Entry 3STG (X-ray diffraction, 2.20 A resolution); this record covers chains A and C of the 4 polymer chains in the assembly.

[Chain A (and C)]
Molecule: 2-dehydro-3-deoxyphosphooctonate aldolase
Organism: Neisseria meningitidis
Notes: EC 2.5.1.55; chain C of this document is another copy of the same molecule, construct and numbering; everything in this record applies to it too
UniProt: Q9JZ55 (KDSA_NEIMB); aligned to UniProt positions 1-268 over residues 1-268 (the alignment contains insertions or deletions, so no single offset holds)
Chain sequence (268 residues; numbered 1 to 268; the number before each row is that of its first residue):
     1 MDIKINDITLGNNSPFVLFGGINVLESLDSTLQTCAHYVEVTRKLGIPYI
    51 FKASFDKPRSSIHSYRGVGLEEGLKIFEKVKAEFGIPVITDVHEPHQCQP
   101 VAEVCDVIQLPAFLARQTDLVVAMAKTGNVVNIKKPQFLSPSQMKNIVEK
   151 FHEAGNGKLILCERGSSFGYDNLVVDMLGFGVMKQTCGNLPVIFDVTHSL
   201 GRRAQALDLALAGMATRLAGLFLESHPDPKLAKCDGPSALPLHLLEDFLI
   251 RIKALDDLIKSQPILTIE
Unresolved in the structure: 229-236
Differences from the reference sequence: engineered mutation Pro-58 (Ala in Q9JZ55)

[Chain A / chain C interface]
Pairs across the interface - 49 pairs, chain A then chain C:
  Pro-58(A) / Arg-116(C)
  Pro-58(A) / Gln-117(C)
  Pro-58(A) / Thr-118(C)  hydrogen bond (backbone-backbone)
  Arg-59(A) / Arg-116(C)
  Arg-59(A) / Gln-117(C)
  Arg-59(A) / Thr-118(C)
  Arg-59(A) / Lys-150(C)
  Ser-60(A) / Thr-118(C)  hydrogen bond (backbone-side chain)
  Ser-60(A) / Lys-150(C)
  Ile-62(A) / Thr-118(C)
  Ile-62(A) / Val-122(C)  hydrophobic
  Ile-62(A) / Lys-150(C)
  Ile-62(A) / Glu-153(C)
  Ile-62(A) / Ala-154(C)
  His-63(A) / Glu-153(C)
  Arg-66(A) / Thr-118(C)
  Arg-66(A) / Asp-119(C)  salt bridge
  Glu-94(A) / Glu-94(C)
  Phe-113(A) / Phe-113(C)
  Phe-113(A) / Gln-117(C)
  Leu-114(A) / Leu-114(C)  hydrophobic
  Arg-116(A) / Pro-58(C)
  Arg-116(A) / Arg-59(C)
  Gln-117(A) / Pro-58(C)
  Gln-117(A) / Arg-59(C)
  Gln-117(A) / Phe-113(C)
  Thr-118(A) / Pro-58(C)  hydrogen bond (backbone-backbone)
  Thr-118(A) / Arg-59(C)
  Thr-118(A) / Ser-60(C)  hydrogen bond (side chain-backbone)
  Thr-118(A) / Arg-66(C)
  Asp-119(A) / Arg-66(C)  salt bridge
  Val-122(A) / Ile-62(C)  hydrophobic
  Gln-137(A) / Phe-138(C)
  Phe-138(A) / Gln-137(C)
  Phe-138(A) / Phe-138(C)  hydrophobic
  Phe-138(A) / Ser-167(C)
  Ser-140(A) / Tyr-170(C)
  Pro-141(A) / Tyr-170(C)
  Lys-150(A) / Arg-59(C)  hydrogen bond (side chain-backbone)
  Lys-150(A) / Ile-62(C)
  Glu-153(A) / Ile-62(C)
  Glu-153(A) / His-63(C)  salt bridge
  Ser-167(A) / Phe-138(C)
  Ser-167(A) / Ser-167(C)
  Tyr-170(A) / Ser-140(C)
  Tyr-170(A) / Pro-141(C)
  Tyr-170(A) / Asp-176(C)  hydrogen bond
  Asp-171(A) / Gln-143(C)  hydrogen bond
  Asp-176(A) / Tyr-170(C)  hydrogen bond
Interface residues without a listed pair, chain A (27 interface residues in all): Ser-61, Ala-154, Ser-166
Interface residues without a listed pair, chain C (27 interface residues in all): Ser-61, Ser-166

[Summary]
Chain A and chain C each contribute 27 residues to their interface, with 8 hydrogen bonds and 3 salt bridges.
Among the polar pairs are Arg-66(A)/Asp-119(C), Glu-153(A)/His-63(C) and Ser-60(A)/Thr-118(C).
Chain A and chain C are both 2-dehydro-3-deoxyphosphooctonate aldolase (Neisseria meningitidis); the
structure, Crystal structure of A58P, DEL(N59), and loop 7 truncated mutant of 3-deoxy-D-manno-octulosonate
8-phosphate synthase (KDO8PS) from ..., was determined by X-ray diffraction together with 3STC, 3STE and 3STF
from the same study.
